Entry 3S38 (X-ray diffraction, 4.20 A resolution (low resolution: residue-level contacts below are approximate; hydrogen-bond / salt-bridge calls are withheld)); this record covers chains A and B of the 3 polymer chains in the assembly.

[Chain A]
Name: Cytochrome c oxidase subunit 1
Source organism: Thermus thermophilus
Notes: EC 1.9.3.1
Reference sequence: Q5SJ79 (COX1_THET8); numbering as in UniProt (aligned over 2-562)
Amino-acid sequence (568 residues; each row starts with the number of its first residue; numbers below 1 keep their minus sign (Met-5 is residue -5)):
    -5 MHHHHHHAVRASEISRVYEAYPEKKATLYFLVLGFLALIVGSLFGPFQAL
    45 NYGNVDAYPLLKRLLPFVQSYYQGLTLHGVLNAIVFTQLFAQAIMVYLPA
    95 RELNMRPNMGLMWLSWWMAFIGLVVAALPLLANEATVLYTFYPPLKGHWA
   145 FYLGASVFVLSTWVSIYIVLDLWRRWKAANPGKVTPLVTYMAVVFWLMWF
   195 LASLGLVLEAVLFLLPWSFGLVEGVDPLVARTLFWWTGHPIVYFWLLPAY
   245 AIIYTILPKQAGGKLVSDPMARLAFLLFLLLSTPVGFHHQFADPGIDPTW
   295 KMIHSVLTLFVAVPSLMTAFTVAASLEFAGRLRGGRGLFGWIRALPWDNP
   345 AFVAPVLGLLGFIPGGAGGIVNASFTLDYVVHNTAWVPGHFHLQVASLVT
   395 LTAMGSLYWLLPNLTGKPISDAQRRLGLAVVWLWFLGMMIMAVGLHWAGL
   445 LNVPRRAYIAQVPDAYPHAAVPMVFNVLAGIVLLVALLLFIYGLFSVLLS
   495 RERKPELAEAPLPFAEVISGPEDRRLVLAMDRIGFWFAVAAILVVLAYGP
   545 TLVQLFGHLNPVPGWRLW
Disordered / not traced: -5 to 8
Construct notes: expression tag (-5 to 1)
Curated features (UniProtKB/Swiss-Prot):
  - binding site (Fe(II)-heme a): His72, His386
  - binding site (Cu cation): His233, Tyr237, His282, His283
  - binding site (heme a3): His384
  - cross-link: His233 to Tyr237 (1'-histidyl-3'-tyrosine (His-Tyr))
Metal / ion sites: heme Fe: His72, His386; Cu ion: His233, His282, His283; heme-as Fe near His384 (its only coordinating residue here)
Ligand contacts:
  - heme-as (HAS): Tyr133, Trp229, His233, Val236, Tyr237, Trp239, Leu240, His282, His283, Thr302, Ala306, Ser309, Leu310, Thr312, Ala313, Ala317, Trp335, Ile336, Trp341, Val350, Leu353, Leu354, Phe356, Ile357, Gly360, Gly363, Ile364, Asn366, Ala367, Asp372, His376, Asn377, Val381, His384, Phe385, Gln388, Val389, Val393, Arg449, Arg450
  - heme (HEM): Leu32, Ser36, Gly39, Pro40, Gln42, Ala43, Tyr46, Tyr65, Leu69, His72, Gly73, Asn76, Ala77, Phe80, Thr81, Leu132, Tyr133, Pro382, Phe385, His386, Val389, Ala390, Thr394, Trp428, Met432, Met435, Arg449, Arg450, Ala451, Leu477
  - xenon (XE), molecule 1: Ile78, Val79, Gly116, Ala120, Phe152
  - xenon (XE), molecule 2: Tyr133, Trp229, Gly232, Ile235
  - xenon (XE), molecule 3: Phe135, Tyr146, Ala149, Ser150, Leu200, Ala204
  - xenon (XE), molecule 4: Ser150, Leu154, Val201, Ala204
From the paper describing this entry:
  - binding site for xenon: Val201, Ala204
  - mutagenesis - A120F: unchanged catalytic activity (citing earlier work)

[Chain B]
Name: Cytochrome c oxidase subunit 2
Source organism: Thermus thermophilus
Notes: EC 1.9.3.1
Reference sequence: Q5SJ80 (COX2_THET8); residue numbers follow UniProt; this construct covers 3-168
Amino-acid sequence (166 residues; row label = number of the first residue in the row):
     3 DEHKAHKAILAYEKGWLAFSLAMLFVFIALIAYTLATHTAGVIPAGKLER
    53 VDPTTVRQEGPWADPAQAVVQTGPNQYTVYVLAFAFGYQPNPIEVPQGAE
   103 IVFKITSPDVIHGFHVEGTNINVEVLPGEVSTVRYTFKRPGEYRIICNQY
   153 CGLGHQNMFGTIVVKE
Curated features (UniProtKB/Swiss-Prot):
  - binding site (Cu cation): His114, Cys149, Cys153, His157
Metal / ion sites: dinuclear copper ion: His114, Cys149, Gln151, Cys153, Met160

[Chain A / chain B interface]
Pairs across the interface - 114 pairs, chain A then chain B:
  Ser64(A) with Leu155(B)
  Tyr66(A) with Tyr152(B); Leu155(B); His157(B); Gln158(B)
  Thr130(A) with Tyr152(B)
  Leu132(A) with Tyr152(B)
  Tyr136(A) with Ile113(B); Gln151(B)
  Pro137(A) with Ile113(B)
  Pro138(A) with Asp111(B); Val112(B); Ile113(B); Pro129(B)
  Leu139(A) with Val112(B); Tyr152(B)
  Asp220(A) with Arg52(B)
  Pro221(A) with Leu128(B); Pro129(B)
  Leu222(A) with Leu50(B); Leu128(B)
  Arg225(A) with Glu126(B); Gln151(B)
  Lys258(A) with Glu4(B)
  Val260(A) with His8(B); Ile11(B)
  Phe285(A) with Pro46(B)
  Ala286(A) with Asn124(B); Val125(B); Glu126(B)
  Asp287(A) with Pro46(B); Glu126(B)
  Pro288(A) with Glu126(B); Glu131(B); Val132(B); Ser133(B)
  Gly289(A) with Ala47(B); Gly48(B); Leu50(B)
  Ile290(A) with Gly48(B)
  Asp291(A) with Gly48(B)
  Pro292(A) with Gly48(B)
  Met296(A) with Ile30(B); Ile33(B); Ala34(B); Leu37(B)
  Val300(A) with Ile30(B)
  Leu303(A) with Leu26(B); Ile30(B)
  Val307(A) with Leu19(B); Leu26(B)
  Leu310(A) with Trp18(B)
  Met311(A) with Glu15(B)
  Phe314(A) with Ile11(B); Tyr14(B); Glu15(B)
  Thr315(A) with Glu15(B)
  Phe322(A) with Glu4(B)
  Ser368(A) with Ile33(B)
  Phe369(A) with Ile33(B); Ile45(B)
  Thr370(A) with Thr36(B); Leu37(B)
  Tyr373(A) with Val44(B); Ile45(B); Pro46(B); His117(B); Asn122(B); Asn124(B)
  His376(A) with Asn124(B); Glu126(B); Asn150(B)
  Asn377(A) with Glu126(B); Asn150(B); Gln151(B)
  Asn446(A) with His117(B); Glu119(B); Gly120(B)
  Arg449(A) with His157(B)
  Arg450(A) with Gln151(B); His157(B)
  Tyr452(A) with Gln158(B)
  Val456(A) with Asn159(B)
  Ala459(A) with Arg146(B)
  Tyr460(A) with Phe161(B)
  Ile512(A) with Glu4(B); His8(B)
  Ser513(A) with His5(B); His8(B)
  Gly514(A) with His5(B); His8(B)
  Pro515(A) with Lys9(B)
  Glu516(A) with Lys9(B); Leu12(B); Lys16(B)
  Asp517(A) with His8(B)
  Leu549(A) with Leu50(B)
  His552(A) with Leu50(B); Arg52(B)
  Asn554(A) with Arg52(B); Val53(B); Pro55(B); Gly130(B)
  Val556(A) with Pro55(B); Pro129(B)
  Pro557(A) with Thr56(B)
  Trp559(A) with Pro110(B); Asp111(B); Val112(B)
  Leu561(A) with Val112(B); Cys153(B); Gly154(B); Leu155(B)
  Trp562(A) with Leu155(B)
Also at the interface, not in a pair above, chain A (71 interface residues in all): Val131, Met264, Lys295, Phe304, Ala318, Val374, Thr378, Leu445, Pro448, Ala451, Gln455, Gln548, Leu553
Also at the interface, not in a pair above, chain B (61 interface residues in all): Ser22, Leu23, Phe27, Lys49, Ile148, Cys149

[Overview]
The interface between chain A and chain B involves 71 residues on one side and 61 on the other. Bound to chain
A: heme, heme-as and 4 copies of xenon. From the paper: a binding site for xenon at Val201(A) and Ala204(A);
A120F of chain A leaves catalytic activity unchanged.
Chain A is Cytochrome c oxidase subunit 1 and chain B is Cytochrome c oxidase subunit 2, both from Thermus
thermophilus; the structure, Structure of Thermus thermophilus cytochrome ba3 oxidase 30s after Xe
depressurization, was determined by X-ray diffraction together with 3S33, 3S39, 3S3A, 3S3B, 3S3C and 3S3D from
the same study.
